6J11 - chains H and L of the 3 polymer chains in the assembly; structure by X-ray diffraction, 3.00 A resolution.

Chain H:
Protein: VH of 7D10
From: Mus musculus
Sequence (132 residues; numbered -11 to 120; the number before each row is that of its first residue; numbers below 1 keep their minus sign (Gly-11 is residue -11)):
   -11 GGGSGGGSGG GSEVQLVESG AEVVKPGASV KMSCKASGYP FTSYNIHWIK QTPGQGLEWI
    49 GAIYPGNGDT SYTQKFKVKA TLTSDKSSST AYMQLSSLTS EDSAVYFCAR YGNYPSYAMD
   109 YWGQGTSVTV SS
Disordered / not traced: -11 to -8
Disulfide bonds: Cys22-Cys96
From the paper describing this entry:
  - binding site for alpha-D-mannopyranose: Arg98

Chain L:
Protein: VL of 7D10
From: Mus musculus
Sequence (111 residues; numbered 26 to 136; the number before each row is that of its first residue):
    26 DIVMTQSPAS LTVSLGQRAT ISCRASKSVS ASGYNYLHWY QQRPGQPPKL LIYLAFNLES
    86 GVPARFNGSG SGTDFTLNIH PVEEEDAATY YCQHSRDLPF TFGSGTKLEI K
Disulfide bonds: Cys48-Cys117

Interface between chain H and chain L:
Pairs across the interface - 33 pairs, chain H then chain L:
  Gly-7(H) - Pro69(L)
  Gly-7(H) - Gln71(L)
  Gly-6(H) - Gln71(L)
  Gly-5(H) - Gln71(L)  hydrogen bond (backbone-side chain)
  His35(H) - Phe125(L)
  Gln39(H) - Gln67(L)  hydrogen bond
  Gln39(H) - Tyr116(L)
  Gly44(H) - Tyr116(L)
  Leu45(H) - Pro73(L)  hydrophobic
  Leu45(H) - Tyr116(L)  hydrophobic
  Leu45(H) - Phe127(L)  hydrophobic
  Trp47(H) - Leu123(L)  hydrophobic
  Trp47(H) - Pro124(L)  hydrophobic
  Trp47(H) - Phe125(L)
  Thr61(H) - Pro124(L)
  Phe95(H) - Pro72(L)  hydrophobic
  Tyr99(H) - Phe125(L)  hydrophobic
  Ser104(H) - His63(L)
  Ser104(H) - Tyr78(L)
  Ser104(H) - Leu79(L)
  Tyr105(H) - His63(L)  hydrogen bond (backbone-side chain)
  Tyr105(H) - Ser120(L)
  Ala106(H) - His63(L)
  Ala106(H) - Tyr65(L)
  Ala106(H) - Leu75(L)  hydrophobic
  Met107(H) - Tyr65(L)  hydrogen bond (backbone-side chain)
  Met107(H) - Leu75(L)
  Met107(H) - Gln118(L)
  Met107(H) - Phe125(L)  hydrophobic
  Trp110(H) - Tyr65(L)
  Trp110(H) - Pro73(L)
  Trp110(H) - Phe127(L)  hydrophobic
  Gly111(H) - Pro72(L)
Other interface residues (no listed pair), chain H (23 interface residues in all): Ile37, Ser59, Tyr102, Pro103, Asp108, Gln112
Other interface residues (no listed pair), chain L (20 interface residues in all): Tyr59, Tyr61, Ser129

Summary:
Chain H and chain L form an interface of 23 and 20 residues respectively; the contacts include 4 hydrogen
bonds. Among the polar pairs are Gly-5(H)-Gln71(L), Gln39(H)-Gln67(L) and Tyr105(H)-His63(L). The paper
reports a binding site for alpha-D-mannopyranose at Arg98(H).
Chain H is VH of 7D10 and chain L is VL of 7D10, both from Mus musculus; the structure, MERS-CoV spike
N-terminal domain and 7D10 scFv complex, was determined by X-ray diffraction.
